PDB entry 2EHO | X-ray diffraction, 3.00 A resolution | chains B and D of the 4 polymer chains in the assembly

== Chain B ==
Molecule: DNA replication complex GINS protein PSF1
Source organism: Homo sapiens
Notes: fragment: Psf1
UniProtKB: Q14691 (PSF1_HUMAN); numbering as in UniProt (aligned over 1-151)
Amino-acid sequence (152 residues; numbered 0 to 151; the number before each row is that of its first residue; numbering starts at 0):
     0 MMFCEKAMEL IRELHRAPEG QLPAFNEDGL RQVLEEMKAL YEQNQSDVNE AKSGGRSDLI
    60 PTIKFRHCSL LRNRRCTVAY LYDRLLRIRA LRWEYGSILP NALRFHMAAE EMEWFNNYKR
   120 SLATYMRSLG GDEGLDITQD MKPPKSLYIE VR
Unresolved in the structure: 0, 146-151
Differences from the reference sequence: cloning artifact (0); modified residue (1, 7, 36, 106, 111, 125, 140)
Modified residues: Mse0 (selenomethionine); Mse1, Mse7, Mse36, Mse106, Mse111, Mse125, Mse140 (selenomethionine; parent Met)

== Chain D ==
Molecule: GINS complex subunit 3
Source organism: Homo sapiens
Notes: fragment: Psf3
UniProtKB: Q9BRX5 (Q9BRX5_HUMAN); residue numbers follow UniProt; this construct covers 1-216
Amino-acid sequence (216 residues; numbered 1 to 216; the number before each row is that of its first residue):
     1 MSEAYFRVES GALGPEENFL SLDDILMSHE KLPVRTETAM PRLGAFFLER SAGAETDNAV
    61 PQGSKLELPL WLAKGLFDNK RRILSVELPK IYQEGWRTVF SADPNVVDLH KMGPHFYGFG
   121 SQLLHFDSPE NADISQSLLQ TFIGRFRRIM DSSQNAYNED TSALVARLDE MERGLFQTGQ
   181 KGLNDFQCWE KGQASQITAS NLVQNYKKRK FTDMED
Unresolved in the structure: 1-2, 50-57, 193-216
Differences from the reference sequence: modified residue (1, 27, 40, 112, 150, 171)
Modified residues: Mse1 (selenomethionine); Mse27, Mse40, Mse112, Mse150, Mse171 (selenomethionine; parent Met)
UniProt features mapped onto this chain:
  - region: Mse1 to Glu16 (Not essential for folding and stability of GINS complex, but may regulate accessibility to the central complex pore)

== Chain B / chain D interface ==
Residue-residue contacts (70; chain B residue first):
  Mse1(B) - Phe46(D)  hydrophobic
  Phe2(B) - His29(D)
  Phe2(B) - Lys31(D)
  Phe2(B) - Phe46(D)  hydrophobic
  Phe2(B) - Leu68(D)  hydrophobic
  Phe2(B) - Pro69(D)
  Phe2(B) - Trp71(D)
  Phe2(B) - Leu72(D)  hydrophobic
  Cys3(B) - Trp71(D)  hydrophobic
  Glu4(B) - His29(D)  salt bridge
  Mse7(B) - Ile25(D)
  Mse7(B) - Leu26(D)  hydrophobic
  Mse7(B) - His29(D)
  Ile10(B) - Ile25(D)  hydrophobic
  Ile10(B) - Leu26(D)  hydrophobic
  His14(B) - Leu26(D)
  Glu18(B) - Glu3(D)
  Glu18(B) - Tyr5(D)
  Gly19(B) - Tyr5(D)
  Asp46(B) - Arg42(D)  salt bridge
  Glu49(B) - Arg42(D)  salt bridge
  Arg55(B) - Pro41(D)
  Arg55(B) - Arg42(D)
  Asp57(B) - Pro41(D)
  Leu58(B) - Pro41(D)  hydrophobic
  Leu58(B) - Arg42(D)
  Pro60(B) - Thr38(D)
  Pro60(B) - Mse40(D)  hydrophobic
  Pro60(B) - Ile83(D)  hydrophobic
  Thr61(B) - Mse40(D)
  Thr61(B) - Pro41(D)  hydrogen bond (side chain-backbone)
  Thr61(B) - Arg42(D)
  Thr61(B) - Leu43(D)
  Phe64(B) - Leu43(D)  hydrophobic
  Phe64(B) - Leu72(D)  hydrophobic
  Phe64(B) - Leu76(D)  hydrophobic
  Arg65(B) - Arg42(D)
  Cys67(B) - Trp71(D)  hydrophobic
  Cys67(B) - Leu72(D)  hydrophobic
  Cys67(B) - Gly75(D)
  Cys67(B) - Leu76(D)  hydrophobic
  Arg71(B) - Ile25(D)  hydrogen bond (side chain-backbone)
  Arg71(B) - Ser28(D)  hydrogen bond
  Arg71(B) - His29(D)
  Arg71(B) - Trp71(D)
  Arg73(B) - Phe19(D)
  Arg74(B) - Glu17(D)  salt bridge
  Arg74(B) - Asn18(D)  hydrogen bond (side chain-backbone)
  Arg74(B) - Phe19(D)  hydrogen bond (side chain-backbone)
  Arg74(B) - Asp24(D)
  Arg74(B) - Ile25(D)
  Arg74(B) - Ser28(D)  hydrogen bond
  Val77(B) - Leu20(D)  hydrophobic
  Ala78(B) - Leu20(D)  hydrophobic
  Tyr81(B) - Val8(D)  hydrophobic
  Tyr81(B) - Leu20(D)  hydrophobic
  Asp82(B) - Tyr5(D)  hydrogen bond
  Asp82(B) - Leu22(D)
  Leu85(B) - Tyr5(D)
  Leu85(B) - Phe6(D)
  Leu85(B) - Arg7(D)
  Arg86(B) - Tyr5(D)  hydrogen bond
  Arg88(B) - Ala4(D)  hydrogen bond (side chain-backbone)
  Arg88(B) - Phe6(D)
  Ala89(B) - Glu3(D)
  Ala89(B) - Ala4(D)
  Ala89(B) - Tyr5(D)
  Trp92(B) - Ala4(D)  hydrophobic
  Glu93(B) - Glu3(D)
  Glu93(B) - Ala4(D)
Also at the interface, not in a pair above, chain B (38 interface residues in all): Arg11, Leu13, Lys63, Ser68, Cys75, Lys144
Also at the interface, not in a pair above, chain D (33 interface residues in all): Ala39, Phe47, Gly192

== Overview ==
Chain B and chain D form an interface of 38 and 33 residues respectively; the contacts include 9 hydrogen
bonds and 4 salt bridges. Among the polar pairs are Glu4(B)-His29(D), Asp46(B)-Arg42(D) and Glu49(B)-Arg42(D).
Chain B is DNA replication complex GINS protein PSF1 and chain D is GINS complex subunit 3, both from Homo
sapiens; the structure, Crystal structure of human GINS complex, was determined by X-ray diffraction.
